6WB9 - chains 2 and 4 of the 8 polymer chains in the assembly; structure by electron microscopy, 3.00 A resolution.

# Chain 2
Name: ER membrane protein complex subunit 2
From: Saccharomyces cerevisiae W303
UniProtKB: P47133 (EMC2_YEAST); residue numbers follow UniProt; this construct covers 1-292
Chain sequence (292 residues; row label = number of the first residue in the row):
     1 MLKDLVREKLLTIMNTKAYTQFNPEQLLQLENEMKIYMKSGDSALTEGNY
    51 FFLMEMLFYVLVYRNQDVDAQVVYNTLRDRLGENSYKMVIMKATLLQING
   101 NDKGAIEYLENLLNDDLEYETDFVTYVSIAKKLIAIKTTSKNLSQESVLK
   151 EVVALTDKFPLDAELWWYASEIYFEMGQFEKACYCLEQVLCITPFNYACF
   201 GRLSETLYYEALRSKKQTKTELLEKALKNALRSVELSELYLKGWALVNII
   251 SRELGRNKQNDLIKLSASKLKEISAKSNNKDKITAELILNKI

# Chain 4
Name: ER membrane protein complex subunit 4
From: Saccharomyces cerevisiae W303
UniProtKB: P53073 (EMC4_YEAST); the construct has insertions or renumbered stretches relative to UniProt, so the offset changes along the chain: 1-22 = UniProt 1-22; 24-37 = UniProt 23-36; 61-190 = UniProt 61-190
Chain sequence (190 residues; row label = number of the first residue in the row; note: 24 numbers in that range are skipped by the numbering (no residue carries them; nothing is unmodelled there); a row labelled like 37A-37X holds insertion residues (37A, then the next letters in order)):
     1 MSEQEPYEWAKHLLDTKYIEKY
    24 NIQNSNTLPSPPGF
37A-37X EGNSSKGNVTRKQQDATSQTTSLA
    61 QKNQITVLQVQKAWQIALQPAKSIPMNIFMSYMSGTSLQIIPIMTALMLL
   111 SGPIKAIFSTRSAFKPVLGNKATQSQVQTAMFMYIVFQGVLMYIGYRKLN
   161 SMGLIPNAKGDWLPWERIAHYNNGLQWFSD
Disordered / not traced: 1-3, 37A-37X, 118-132

# Chain 2 / chain 4 interface
Pairs across the interface (68):
  Glu146(2) - Thr30(4)  hydrogen bond
  Glu146(2) - Pro32(4)
  Leu149(2) - Leu31(4)  hydrophobic
  Leu149(2) - Pro32(4)
  Lys150(2) - Pro32(4)
  Val153(2) - Ser33(4)
  Thr156(2) - Pro35(4)
  Asp157(2) - Pro35(4)
  Trp166(2) - Pro34(4)  hydrophobic
  Trp166(2) - Pro35(4)
  Tyr173(2) - Pro32(4)  hydrogen bond (side chain-backbone)
  Tyr173(2) - Ser33(4)
  Tyr173(2) - Pro34(4)
  Phe174(2) - Tyr22(4)  hydrogen bond (backbone-side chain)
  Glu175(2) - Tyr22(4)
  Met176(2) - Tyr22(4)
  Met176(2) - Gln26(4)
  Met176(2) - Leu31(4)  hydrophobic
  Gly177(2) - Asn24(4)
  Gly177(2) - Ile25(4)
  Gly177(2) - Gln26(4)
  Gln178(2) - Ile25(4)
  Gln178(2) - Gln26(4)  hydrogen bond (side chain-backbone)
  Gln178(2) - Ser28(4)
  Gln178(2) - Leu31(4)
  Phe179(2) - Tyr22(4)  hydrophobic
  Glu180(2) - Phe37(4)
  Lys181(2) - Ser33(4)
  Lys181(2) - Phe37(4)
  Tyr184(2) - Pro34(4)  hydrophobic
  Tyr184(2) - Pro35(4)  hydrogen bond (side chain-backbone)
  Tyr184(2) - Gly36(4)
  Cys185(2) - Pro34(4)  hydrophobic
  Glu205(2) - Trp9(4)
  Tyr208(2) - Leu13(4)  hydrogen bond (side chain-backbone)
  Tyr209(2) - His12(4)  hydrogen bond (side chain-backbone)
  Tyr209(2) - Leu13(4)  hydrophobic
  Tyr209(2) - Tyr18(4)
  Tyr209(2) - Ile19(4)
  Leu212(2) - Thr16(4)
  Leu212(2) - Ile19(4)  hydrophobic
  Leu212(2) - Glu20(4)
  Arg213(2) - Ile19(4)
  Arg213(2) - Ile25(4)
  Leu241(2) - Tyr7(4)  hydrophobic
  Leu241(2) - Trp9(4)  hydrophobic
  Lys242(2) - Trp9(4)
  Ala245(2) - Trp9(4)  hydrophobic
  Leu246(2) - Leu13(4)  hydrophobic
  Ile249(2) - Leu13(4)  hydrophobic
  Ile249(2) - Leu14(4)  hydrophobic
  Glu253(2) - Thr16(4)
  Lys280(2) - Gln4(4)
  Lys280(2) - Glu5(4)
  Lys280(2) - Tyr7(4)
  Asp281(2) - Tyr7(4)  hydrogen bond
  Ile283(2) - Gln4(4)
  Ile283(2) - Pro6(4)
  Thr284(2) - Pro6(4)
  Thr284(2) - Tyr7(4)  hydrogen bond (side chain-backbone)
  Thr284(2) - Trp9(4)
  Thr284(2) - Ala10(4)
  Leu287(2) - Pro6(4)  hydrophobic
  Leu287(2) - Ala10(4)
  Leu287(2) - Leu14(4)
  Ile288(2) - Ala10(4)  hydrophobic
  Ile288(2) - Leu14(4)  hydrophobic
  Lys291(2) - Leu14(4)
Also at the interface, not in a pair above, chain 4 (27 interface residues in all): Lys11

# Overview
Chain 2 and chain 4 form an interface of 36 and 27 residues respectively; the contacts include 9 hydrogen
bonds. Polar contacts include Glu146(2)-Thr30(4), Tyr173(2)-Pro32(4) and Phe174(2)-Tyr22(4).
Chain 2 is ER membrane protein complex subunit 2 and chain 4 is ER membrane protein complex subunit 4, both
from Saccharomyces cerevisiae W303; the structure, Structure of the S. cerevisiae ER membrane complex, was
determined by electron microscopy.
